Entry 2W95 (X-ray diffraction, 1.75 A resolution); this record covers chains B and C of the 3 polymer chains in the assembly.

# Chain B (and C)
Molecule: Discoidin-1 subunit A
Source organism: Dictyostelium discoideum
Notes: chain C of this document is another copy of the same molecule, construct and numbering; everything in this record applies to it too
Reference sequence: P02886 (DIS1A_DICDI); residue numbers follow UniProt; this construct covers 1-253
Chain sequence (254 residues; each row starts with the number of its first residue; numbering starts at 0):
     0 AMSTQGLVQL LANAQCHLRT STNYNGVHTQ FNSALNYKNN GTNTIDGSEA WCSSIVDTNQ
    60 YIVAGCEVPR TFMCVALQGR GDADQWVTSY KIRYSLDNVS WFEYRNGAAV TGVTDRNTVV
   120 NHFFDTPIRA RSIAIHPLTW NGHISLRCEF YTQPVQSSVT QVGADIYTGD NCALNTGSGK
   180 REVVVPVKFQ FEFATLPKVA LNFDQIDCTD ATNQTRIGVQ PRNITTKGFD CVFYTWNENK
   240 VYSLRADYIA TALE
Not modelled in the structure: 0
Bound ions: Ca2+ site 1: Asp164, Asp203, Asp246 (shared with Gln219(C) of chain C); Ca2+ site 2: Gln219 (shared with 3 residues of chain A)
Residues lining bound ligands: 2-acetamido-2-deoxy-beta-D-galactopyranose (NGA): Gln213, Arg215, Trp235, Asn236
UniProt features mapped onto this chain:
  - motif: Arg79 to Asp81 (Cell attachment site)
  - modified residue: Ser2 (N-acetylserine)
Reported in the primary citation:
  - binding site for 2-acetamido-2-deoxy-beta-D-galactopyranose: Asn174, Asp206, Arg215, Trp235, Asn236, Tyr241
  - specificity-determining residues: Thr208, Tyr241 (proposed by the authors, not directly observed)
  - specificity-determining residues: Asp206, Arg215, Trp235 (by similarity / conservation)
  - specificity-determining residues: Asn236

# Interface between chain B and chain C
Residue-residue contacts (96):
  Gly5(B) - Val98(C)
  Val7(B) - Asp96(C)
  Val7(B) - Asn97(C)
  Val7(B) - Val98(C)  hydrophobic
  Leu10(B) - Arg18(C)  hydrogen bond (backbone-side chain)
  Ala11(B) - Arg18(C)  hydrogen bond (backbone-side chain)
  Asn12(B) - Gly64(C)
  Asn12(B) - Asn97(C)  hydrogen bond
  Asn12(B) - Trp100(C)  hydrogen bond
  Asn12(B) - Ser131(C)  hydrogen bond (backbone-side chain)
  Ala13(B) - His16(C)
  Ala13(B) - Gly64(C)
  Gln14(B) - Cys65(C)  hydrogen bond (side chain-backbone)
  Gln14(B) - Glu66(C)
  Gln14(B) - Asn97(C)  hydrogen bond
  Gln14(B) - Ser131(C)  hydrogen bond
  Cys15(B) - His16(C)  hydrogen bond (backbone-side chain)
  Gly25(B) - Gly25(C)
  Val26(B) - Asn24(C)
  Val26(B) - Gly25(C)
  Phe30(B) - Asn22(C)
  Phe30(B) - Thr28(C)
  Phe30(B) - Gln29(C)
  Phe30(B) - Phe30(C)  hydrophobic
  Tyr36(B) - Ser20(C)
  Lys37(B) - Thr21(C)
  Asn38(B) - Thr21(C)
  Asn38(B) - Ile54(C)
  Asn39(B) - Ser53(C)  hydrogen bond (side chain-backbone)
  Asn39(B) - Ile54(C)
  Ile44(B) - Tyr23(C)
  Ile44(B) - Asn24(C)
  Asp45(B) - Asn22(C)
  Asp45(B) - Tyr23(C)
  Asp45(B) - Ser53(C)  hydrogen bond
  Cys65(B) - Glu66(C)
  Glu66(B) - Glu66(C)  hydrogen bond (backbone-side chain)
  Val67(B) - Glu66(C)  hydrogen bond (backbone-side chain)
  Arg69(B) - Glu66(C)  salt bridge
  Val154(B) - Arg130(C)
  Ser156(B) - Pro68(C)
  Ser156(B) - Arg130(C)
  Val158(B) - Gln155(C)
  Val158(B) - Ser157(C)
  Thr159(B) - Ser157(C)  hydrogen bond (backbone-side chain)
  Thr159(B) - Thr159(C)
  Thr159(B) - Thr250(C)
  Thr159(B) - Leu252(C)
  Val161(B) - Lys197(C)
  Val161(B) - Val198(C)
  Val161(B) - Ala199(C)
  Val161(B) - Thr250(C)
  Asp164(B) - Gln219(C)  hydrogen bond
  Gln189(B) - Lys197(C)
  Gln189(B) - Leu252(C)
  Phe190(B) - Gln155(C)
  Phe190(B) - Leu252(C)  hydrophobic
  Ala193(B) - Arg128(C)
  Asn201(B) - Asn201(C)  hydrogen bond (backbone-side chain)
  Phe202(B) - Asn201(C)  hydrogen bond (backbone-side chain)
  Phe202(B) - Phe202(C)  hydrogen bond (backbone-backbone)
  Asp203(B) - Leu200(C)
  Asp203(B) - Asn201(C)
  Asp203(B) - Phe202(C)
  Asp203(B) - Gly217(C)
  Asp203(B) - Val218(C)  hydrogen bond (backbone-backbone)
  Asp203(B) - Gln219(C)
  Gln204(B) - Ile216(C)
  Gln204(B) - Tyr233(C)  hydrogen bond
  Gln204(B) - Trp235(C)
  Ile205(B) - Thr214(C)
  Ile205(B) - Arg215(C)
  Ile205(B) - Ile216(C)  hydrogen bond (backbone-backbone)
  Ile205(B) - Trp235(C)
  Asp206(B) - Gln213(C)  hydrogen bond
  Asp206(B) - Thr214(C)
  Asp206(B) - Arg215(C)
  Asp206(B) - Trp235(C)
  Cys207(B) - Asn212(C)
  Cys207(B) - Gln213(C)  hydrogen bond (backbone-side chain)
  Cys207(B) - Thr214(C)  hydrogen bond (backbone-backbone)
  Thr208(B) - Asn212(C)
  Thr208(B) - Gln213(C)  hydrogen bond
  Asp209(B) - Asp209(C)
  Asp209(B) - Asn212(C)  hydrogen bond (backbone-backbone)
  Tyr241(B) - Gln213(C)
  Arg244(B) - Val218(C)
  Arg244(B) - Gln219(C)  hydrogen bond
  Arg244(B) - Tyr233(C)  hydrogen bond
  Asp246(B) - Ala199(C)
  Asp246(B) - Leu200(C)  hydrogen bond (side chain-backbone)
  Asp246(B) - Asn201(C)  hydrogen bond
  Ile248(B) - Ala199(C)  hydrophobic
  Ile248(B) - Ile248(C)  hydrophobic
  Glu253(B) - Arg128(C)  hydrogen bond (backbone-side chain)
  Glu253(B) - Arg130(C)  salt bridge
Other interface residues (no listed pair), chain B (57 interface residues in all): Leu6, Gln8, His16, Ala33, Gly64, Pro153, Gln155, Ser157, Ala163, Glu191, Thr194, Thr214, Tyr247
Other interface residues (no listed pair), chain C (53 interface residues in all): Val62, Ala63, Thr70, Ser94, Leu95, Ile205

# Summary
Chain B and chain C form an interface of 57 and 53 residues respectively, with 31 hydrogen bonds and 2 salt
bridges. Among the polar pairs are Arg69(B)-Glu66(C), Glu253(B)-Arg130(C) and Leu10(B)-Arg18(C). From the
paper: a binding site for 2-acetamido-2-deoxy-beta-D-galactopyranose at Asn174(B), Asp206(B) and Arg215(B)
among others; specificity determinants Thr208(B), Tyr241(B) and Asp206(B) among others.
Both chains are Discoidin-1 subunit A (Dictyostelium discoideum). Entry 2W95 (STructure of the Discoidin I
from Dictyostelium discoideum in complex with GalNAc at 1.75 angstrom resolution) was determined by X-ray
diffraction together with 2WN2, 2WN3 and 2W94 from the same study.
